PDB entry 2QXM | X-ray diffraction, 2.30 A resolution | chains A and B of the 4 polymer chains in the assembly

== Chain A (and B) ==
Protein: Estrogen receptor
From: Homo sapiens
Notes: fragment: steroid-binding region, residues 298-554; chain B of this document is another copy of the same molecule, construct and numbering; everything in this record applies to it too
UniProtKB: P03372 (ESR1_HUMAN); residue numbers follow UniProt; this construct covers 298-554
Chain sequence (258 residues; row label = number of the first residue in the row):
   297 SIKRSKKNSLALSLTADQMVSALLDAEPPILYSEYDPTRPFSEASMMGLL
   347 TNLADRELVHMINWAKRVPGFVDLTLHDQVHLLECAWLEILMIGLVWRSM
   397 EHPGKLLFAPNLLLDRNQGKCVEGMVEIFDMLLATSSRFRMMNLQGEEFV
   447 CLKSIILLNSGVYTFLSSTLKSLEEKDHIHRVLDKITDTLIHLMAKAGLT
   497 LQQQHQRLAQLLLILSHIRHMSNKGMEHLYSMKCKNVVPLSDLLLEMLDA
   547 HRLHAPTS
Disordered / not traced: 297-304, 332-334, 414-418, 462-465, 550-554 (chain B: 297-305, 462-464, 551-554)
Construct notes: expression tag (297); engineered mutation S537 (Tyr in P03372)
Small-molecule neighbours: PIQ (2-amino-1-methyl-6-phenylimidazo[4,5-b]pyridine): M343, L346, T347, A350, E353, L387, L391, F404, M421, I424, G521, H524, L525
What the authors report for this chain:
  - conformationally variable residues (side-chain flip): L536
  - mutagenesis - Y537S: increased signaling (citing earlier work)
  - mutagenesis - Y537S: increased stability in response to tritiated estradiol

== How chain A and chain B interact ==
Pairs across the interface (53; chain A residue first):
  E423(A) with R548(B), salt bridge
  A430(A) with Y459(B)
  R434(A) with H476(B)
  I451(A) with L509(B), hydrophobic
  N455(A) with L509(B)
  Y459(A) with A430(B); R434(B); L509(B), hydrogen bond (side chain-backbone); I510(B), hydrogen bond (side chain-backbone); H513(B)
  T460(A) with H513(B)
  H476(A) with R434(B)
  D480(A) with Q506(B), hydrogen bond
  T483(A) with H501(B); A505(B)
  D484(A) with Q498(B), hydrogen bond; H501(B), salt bridge; Q502(B)
  I487(A) with H501(B)
  L497(A) with L497(B), hydrophobic
  Q498(A) with D484(B), hydrogen bond
  H501(A) with T483(B); I487(B); H501(B); L504(B)
  Q502(A) with D480(B); T483(B); D484(B), hydrogen bond
  L504(A) with H501(B); L504(B), hydrophobic
  A505(A) with T483(B); L508(B), hydrophobic
  Q506(A) with D480(B), hydrogen bond
  L508(A) with A505(B), hydrophobic; L508(B), hydrophobic
  L509(A) with I451(B), hydrophobic; N455(B), hydrogen bond (backbone-side chain); Y459(B), hydrogen bond (backbone-side chain)
  I510(A) with Y459(B), hydrogen bond (backbone-side chain)
  L511(A) with S512(B)
  S512(A) with S512(B), hydrogen bond (backbone-side chain); R515(B), hydrogen bond
  H513(A) with Y459(B); R515(B)
  R515(A) with S512(B), hydrogen bond; H516(B)
  H516(A) with R515(B), hydrogen bond; N519(B), hydrogen bond
  N519(A) with H516(B), hydrogen bond; N519(B), hydrogen bond
  K520(A) with L549(B)
  E523(A) with E523(B)
  H547(A) with K520(B)
Other interface residues (no listed pair), chain A (32 interface residues in all): S456
Other interface residues (no listed pair), chain B (34 interface residues in all): E385, M427, T460, L511, H547

== In short ==
The interface between chain A and chain B involves 32 residues on one side and 34 on the other, with 17
hydrogen bonds and 2 salt bridges. Polar pairs include E423(A)-R548(B), D484(A)-H501(B) and Y459(A)-L509(B).
Chain A binds compound PIQ. From the paper: Y537S of chain A increases signaling; conformational variability
at L536(A).
Both chains are Estrogen receptor (Homo sapiens). Entry 2QXM (Crystal Structure of the Estrogen Receptor Alpha
Ligand Binding Domain Complexed to Burned Meat Compound PhIP) was determined by X-ray diffraction, deposited
together with 2B23, 2QA6, 2QA8, 2QAB, 2QGT, 2QGW and 3 further entries.
